1L1M - chains D and A of the 4 polymer chains in the assembly; structure by solution NMR.

Chain D:
Molecule: 23-nt DNA strand
Sequence (23 nucleotides; numbered 1 to 23; the number before each row is that of its first residue):
     1 AAATTGTTAT CCGCTCACAA TTC

Chain A:
Name: Lactose operon repressor
Source organism: Escherichia coli
Notes: fragment: N-terminal DNA-binding domain, Residues 1-62
Reference sequence: P03023 (LACI_ECOLI); numbering as in UniProt (aligned over 1-62)
Amino-acid sequence (62 residues; each row starts with the number of its first residue):
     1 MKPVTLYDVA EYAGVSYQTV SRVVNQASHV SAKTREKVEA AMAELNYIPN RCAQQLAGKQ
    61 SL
Sequence notes: engineered mutation Cys52 (Val in P03023)
Swiss-Prot annotation at these positions:
  - DNA-binding region: Leu6 to Asn25 (H-T-H motif)
What the authors report for this chain:
  - binding site for the 23-nt DNA strand: Leu6, Ser16, Tyr17, Gln18, Thr19, Ser21, Arg22, Asn25, His29, Val30, Ser31, Thr34, Tyr47, Asn50, Ala53, Gln54, Leu56, Ala57
  - binding site for the 23-nt DNA strand (chain D): Leu6, Tyr7, Gln18, Arg22, His29
  - specificity-determining residues: Tyr7, Tyr17, Gln18
  - contacts within the chain: Asn25-Gln54

Chain D / chain A interface:
Pairs across the interface (24; chain D residue first):
  DG13(D) with Thr5(A), sugar contact; Leu6(A), sugar contact; Tyr7(A), phosphate contact; Asn50(A), phosphate contact; Ala53(A), base contact; Ala57(A), base contact
  DC14(D) with Thr5(A), phosphate contact; Leu6(A), phosphate contact; Tyr7(A), base contact; Tyr47(A), phosphate contact; Pro49(A), phosphate contact; Asn50(A), phosphate contact; Ala53(A), sugar contact; Gln54(A), sugar contact; Ala57(A), base contact
  DT15(D) with Leu6(A), base contact; Tyr17(A), base contact; Ser21(A), phosphate contact; Asn25(A), phosphate contact; Gln54(A), phosphate contact; Ala57(A), sugar contact; Gly58(A), sugar contact
  DC16(D) with Gln18(A), base contact
  DA17(D) with Gln18(A), base contact
Interface residues without a listed pair, chain D (6 interface residues in all): DC18
Interface residues without a listed pair, chain A (17 interface residues in all): Arg22, Ile48, Leu56

In short:
6 residues of chain D and 17 residues of chain A are in contact. From the paper: a binding site for the 23-nt
DNA strand at Leu6(A), Ser16(A) and Tyr17(A) among others; a binding site for the 23-nt DNA strand (chain D)
at Leu6(A), Tyr7(A) and Gln18(A) among others.
Here chain D is a 23-nt DNA strand and chain A is Lactose operon repressor (Escherichia coli). Entry 1L1M
(Solution structure of a dimer of lac repressor DNA-binding domain complexed to its natural operator O1) was
determined by solution NMR.
